Entry 6G1N (X-ray diffraction, 1.85 A resolution); this record covers chains B and C of the 4 polymer chains in the assembly.

[Chain B (and C)]
Protein: antitoxin HicB
From: Burkholderia pseudomallei
Notes: chain C of this document is another copy of the same molecule, construct and numbering; everything in this record applies to it too
Reference sequence: Q63NA5 (Q63NA5_BURPS); residues 2-135 here correspond to UniProt positions 1-134 (UniProt number = residue number - 1)
Sequence (142 residues; row label = number of the first residue in the row):
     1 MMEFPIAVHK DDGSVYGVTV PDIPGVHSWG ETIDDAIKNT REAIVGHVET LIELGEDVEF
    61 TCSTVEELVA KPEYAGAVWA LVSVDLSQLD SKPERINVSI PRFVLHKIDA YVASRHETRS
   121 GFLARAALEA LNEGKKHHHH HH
Not modelled in the structure: 133-142 (chain C: 136-142)
Construct notes: initiating methionine (1); expression tag (136-142)
Reported in the primary citation:
  - self-association interface (contacts with another copy of this molecule): P101
  - mutagenesis - R95A, R95E, N97A, S99A: abolished binding to S1-2 DNA
  - mutagenesis - R95A, R95E, N97A, N97Q, S99A, S99T: unchanged binding to HicA

[How chain B and chain C interact]
Contacting residue pairs (70; chain B residue first):
  I52(B) - F103(C)  hydrophobic
  D90(B) - P101(C)
  D90(B) - R102(C)  salt bridge
  K92(B) - R102(C)  hydrogen bond (backbone-side chain)
  P93(B) - S99(C)
  P93(B) - I100(C)
  P93(B) - P101(C)
  E94(B) - V98(C)
  E94(B) - S99(C)
  E94(B) - I100(C)  hydrogen bond (backbone-backbone)
  E94(B) - L105(C)
  R95(B) - N97(C)  hydrogen bond
  R95(B) - V98(C)
  R95(B) - S99(C)
  I96(B) - I96(C)
  I96(B) - N97(C)  hydrogen bond (backbone-side chain)
  I96(B) - V98(C)  hydrogen bond (backbone-backbone)
  I96(B) - L105(C)  hydrophobic
  I96(B) - R119(C)
  N97(B) - R95(C)  hydrogen bond
  N97(B) - I96(C)
  N97(B) - N97(C)  hydrogen bond
  V98(B) - E94(C)
  V98(B) - R95(C)
  V98(B) - I96(C)  hydrogen bond (backbone-backbone)
  V98(B) - S120(C)
  V98(B) - L123(C)  hydrophobic
  S99(B) - P93(C)
  S99(B) - E94(C)
  S99(B) - R95(C)  hydrogen bond
  S99(B) - S120(C)  hydrogen bond (backbone-side chain)
  I100(B) - P93(C)
  I100(B) - E94(C)  hydrogen bond (backbone-backbone)
  I100(B) - I96(C)  hydrophobic
  I100(B) - S120(C)
  I100(B) - A124(C)
  P101(B) - E53(C)
  P101(B) - A124(C)
  R102(B) - E53(C)  salt bridge
  R102(B) - D90(C)  salt bridge
  R102(B) - K92(C)  hydrogen bond (side chain-backbone)
  R102(B) - P93(C)
  R102(B) - E94(C)  salt bridge
  F103(B) - T50(C)
  V104(B) - A127(C)  hydrophobic
  V104(B) - L128(C)  hydrophobic
  L105(B) - E94(C)
  K107(B) - L131(C)
  I108(B) - A127(C)  hydrophobic
  R119(B) - I96(C)
  S120(B) - V98(C)
  S120(B) - S99(C)  hydrogen bond (side chain-backbone)
  F122(B) - A127(C)
  F122(B) - A130(C)  hydrophobic
  F122(B) - L131(C)  hydrophobic
  L123(B) - L123(C)
  L123(B) - A127(C)  hydrophobic
  A124(B) - I100(C)  hydrophobic
  A124(B) - P101(C)
  A126(B) - A126(C)
  A126(B) - A130(C)  hydrophobic
  A127(B) - V104(C)  hydrophobic
  A127(B) - I108(C)  hydrophobic
  A127(B) - F122(C)
  L128(B) - V104(C)  hydrophobic
  L128(B) - K107(C)
  E129(B) - A130(C)
  E129(B) - E133(C)
  A130(B) - F122(C)
  L131(B) - K107(C)
Interface residues without a listed pair, chain B (36 interface residues in all): D57, V58, F60, L86, L89, H106, Y111
Interface residues without a listed pair, chain C (32 interface residues in all): E49, E129

[Overview]
The interface between chain B and chain C involves 36 residues on one side and 32 on the other, with 13
hydrogen bonds and 4 salt bridges. Polar pairs include D90(B)-R102(C), R102(B)-E53(C) and R102(B)-E94(C). From
the paper: R95A, R95E and N97A of chain B, among others, abolish binding to S1-2 DNA; a self-association
interface involving P101(B); 6 substitutions were tested in all.
Both chains are antitoxin HicB (Burkholderia pseudomallei). Entry 6G1N (Crystal structure of the Burkholderia
Pseudomallei antitoxin HicB) was determined by X-ray diffraction (same publication as 6G1C and 6G26).
